Entry 2RE9 (X-ray diffraction, 2.10 A resolution); this record covers chains A and C of the 3 polymer chains in the assembly.

== Chain A (and C) ==
Protein: TNF superfamily ligand TL1A
Source organism: Homo sapiens
Notes: fragment: Soluble part: Residues 72-251; chain C of this document is another copy of the same molecule, construct and numbering; everything in this record applies to it too
Reference sequence: Q8NFE9 (Q8NFE9_HUMAN); residues 1-180 here correspond to UniProt positions 72-251 (UniProt number = residue number + 71)
Sequence (181 residues; numbered 0 to 180; the number before each row is that of its first residue; numbering starts at 0):
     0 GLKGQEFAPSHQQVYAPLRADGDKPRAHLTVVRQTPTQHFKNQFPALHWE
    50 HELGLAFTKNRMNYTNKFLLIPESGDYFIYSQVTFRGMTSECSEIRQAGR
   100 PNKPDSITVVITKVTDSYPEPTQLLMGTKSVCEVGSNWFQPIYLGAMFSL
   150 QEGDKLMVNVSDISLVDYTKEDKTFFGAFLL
Not modelled in the structure: 0-16
Construct notes: expression tag (0)
Disulfides: C91-C131

== Chain A / chain C interface ==
Residue-residue contacts (62):
  D22(A) - R18(C)  salt bridge
  K23(A) - R18(C)
  K23(A) - D20(C)  salt bridge
  R60(A) - R18(C)
  E72(A) - R18(C)  salt bridge
  D75(A) - R25(C)  salt bridge
  D75(A) - K58(C)  salt bridge
  F77(A) - F77(C)  hydrophobic
  F77(A) - Y142(C)
  F77(A) - F178(C)  hydrophobic
  S92(A) - V133(C)
  I94(A) - V133(C)
  P100(A) - V133(C)
  P100(A) - G134(C)
  P100(A) - S135(C)
  N101(A) - G134(C)
  N101(A) - S135(C)  hydrogen bond (backbone-backbone)
  K102(A) - S135(C)
  K102(A) - N136(C)
  P103(A) - N136(C)
  S105(A) - F138(C)
  Q122(A) - L54(C)
  Q122(A) - D171(C)
  L123(A) - L54(C)  hydrophobic
  L123(A) - D171(C)
  L124(A) - D171(C)
  L124(A) - F174(C)  hydrophobic
  M125(A) - Q81(C)  hydrogen bond (backbone-side chain)
  M125(A) - D171(C)  hydrogen bond (backbone-backbone)
  M125(A) - K172(C)
  T127(A) - F138(C)
  T127(A) - Q139(C)
  T127(A) - P140(C)
  K128(A) - F138(C)
  K128(A) - P140(C)
  S129(A) - E132(C)  hydrogen bond
  S129(A) - W137(C)
  S129(A) - F138(C)  hydrogen bond (backbone-backbone)
  C131(A) - V133(C)  hydrophobic
  C131(A) - G134(C)
  Y142(A) - Q81(C)
  Y142(A) - Y142(C)  hydrophobic
  L143(A) - Q81(C)
  G144(A) - Y79(C)
  G144(A) - Y142(C)  hydrogen bond (backbone-side chain)
  G144(A) - F174(C)
  A145(A) - H27(C)
  A145(A) - Y79(C)  hydrophobic
  A145(A) - F174(C)  hydrophobic
  M146(A) - R25(C)
  M146(A) - A26(C)
  M146(A) - H27(C)
  M146(A) - F56(C)  hydrophobic
  M146(A) - Y79(C)  hydrogen bond (backbone-side chain)
  M146(A) - A177(C)
  M146(A) - F178(C)  hydrophobic
  F147(A) - H27(C)
  S148(A) - F56(C)
  L179(A) - R18(C)
  L180(A) - D20(C)
  L180(A) - R25(C)
  L180(A) - F178(C)  hydrophobic
Also at the interface, not in a pair above, chain A (36 interface residues in all): D20, P24, C91, T121, G126, V133
Also at the interface, not in a pair above, chain C (28 interface residues in all): K128, E170

== Summary ==
The interface between chain A and chain C involves 36 residues on one side and 28 on the other, with 7
hydrogen bonds and 5 salt bridges. Polar contacts include D22(A)-R18(C), K23(A)-D20(C) and E72(A)-R18(C).
Both chains are TNF superfamily ligand TL1A (Homo sapiens). Entry 2RE9 (Crystal structure of TL1A at 2.1 A)
was determined by X-ray diffraction, deposited together with 2O0O.
